PDB entry 1EV1 | X-ray diffraction, 3.55 A resolution | chains 1 and 3 of the 4 polymer chains in the assembly

# Chain 1
Name: Echovirus 1
From: Human echovirus 1
Notes: fragment: vp1, vp2, vp3, vp4
UniProt: O91734 (POLG_EC01F); residues 1-281 here correspond to UniProt positions 569-849 (UniProt number = residue number + 568)
Amino-acid sequence (281 residues; numbered 1 to 281; the number before each row is that of its first residue):
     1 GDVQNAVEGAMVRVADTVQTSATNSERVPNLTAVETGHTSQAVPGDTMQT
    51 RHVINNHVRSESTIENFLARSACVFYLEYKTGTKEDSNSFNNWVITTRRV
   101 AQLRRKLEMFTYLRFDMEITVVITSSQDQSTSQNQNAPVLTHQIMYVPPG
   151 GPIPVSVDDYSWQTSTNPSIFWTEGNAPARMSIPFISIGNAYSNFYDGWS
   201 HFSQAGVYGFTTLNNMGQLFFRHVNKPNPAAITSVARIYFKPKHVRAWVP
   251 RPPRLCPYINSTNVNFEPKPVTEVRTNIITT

# Chain 3
Name: Echovirus 1
From: Human echovirus 1
Notes: fragment: vp1, vp2, vp3, vp4
UniProt: O91734 (POLG_EC01F); residues 1-239 here correspond to UniProt positions 330-568 (UniProt number = residue number + 329)
Amino-acid sequence (239 residues; numbered 1 to 239; the number before each row is that of its first residue):
     1 GLPTMNTPGSNQFLTSDDFQSPSAMPQFDVTPEMHIPGEVRNLMEIAEVD
    51 SVMPINNDSAAKVSSMEAYRVELSTNTNAGTQVFGFQLNPGAESVMNRTL
   101 MGEILNYYAHWSGSIKITFVFCGSAMTTGKFLLSYAPPGAGAPKTRKDAM
   151 LGTHVVWDVGLQSSCVLCIPWISQTHYRFVEKDPYTNAGFVTCWYQTSVV
   201 SPASNQPKCYMMCMVSACNDFSVRMLRDTKFIEQTSFYQ

# How chain 1 and chain 3 interact
Residue-residue contacts (200; chain 1 residue first):
  Val14(1) - Asn219(3)
  Val14(1) - Asp220(3)
  Ala15(1) - Asn219(3)  hydrogen bond (backbone-backbone)
  Ala15(1) - Asp220(3)
  Asn30(1) - Val155(3)
  Asn30(1) - Ser164(3)
  Asn30(1) - Cys165(3)  hydrogen bond
  Asn30(1) - Val166(3)  hydrogen bond (backbone-backbone)
  Leu31(1) - Ser164(3)
  Leu31(1) - Cys165(3)  hydrophobic
  Thr32(1) - Gln162(3)
  Thr32(1) - Ser163(3)  hydrogen bond (backbone-backbone)
  Thr32(1) - Ser164(3)  hydrogen bond (backbone-backbone)
  Ala33(1) - Ser163(3)
  Ala33(1) - Ser164(3)
  Val34(1) - Thr118(3)
  Val34(1) - Val120(3)  hydrophobic
  Val34(1) - Ser163(3)
  Val34(1) - Ser164(3)  hydrogen bond (backbone-side chain)
  Glu35(1) - Ser163(3)  hydrogen bond
  Thr39(1) - Glu48(3)
  Thr39(1) - Val49(3)
  Thr39(1) - Asp50(3)  hydrogen bond (side chain-backbone)
  Thr39(1) - Ser216(3)
  Ser40(1) - Lys116(3)  hydrogen bond (backbone-side chain)
  Ser40(1) - Val166(3)
  Ala42(1) - Lys116(3)
  Ala42(1) - Cys218(3)
  Val43(1) - Cys168(3)
  Val43(1) - Asn219(3)
  Pro44(1) - Ser114(3)
  Pro44(1) - Cys168(3)
  Thr47(1) - Val155(3)
  Met48(1) - Thr153(3)
  Met48(1) - Cys168(3)
  Met48(1) - Pro170(3)  hydrophobic
  His57(1) - Ser112(3)  hydrogen bond
  His57(1) - His176(3)  hydrogen bond (side chain-backbone)
  His57(1) - Tyr177(3)  hydrogen bond
  His57(1) - Ser222(3)
  Arg59(1) - Asn42(3)
  Arg59(1) - Met44(3)
  Arg59(1) - Glu48(3)  salt bridge
  Arg59(1) - Cys218(3)
  Arg59(1) - Asn219(3)
  Arg59(1) - Phe221(3)  hydrogen bond (side chain-backbone)
  Glu61(1) - Tyr108(3)  hydrogen bond (backbone-side chain)
  Glu61(1) - Arg224(3)
  Glu61(1) - Met225(3)  hydrogen bond (side chain-backbone)
  Glu61(1) - Leu226(3)
  Ser62(1) - Asn42(3)  hydrogen bond
  Ser62(1) - Leu43(3)  hydrogen bond (backbone-backbone)
  Ser62(1) - Met44(3)
  Ser62(1) - Tyr108(3)
  Ser62(1) - Val223(3)
  Thr63(1) - Arg41(3)
  Thr63(1) - Asn42(3)
  Ile64(1) - Val40(3)
  Ile64(1) - Arg41(3)  hydrogen bond (backbone-backbone)
  Ile64(1) - Asn42(3)
  Ile64(1) - Leu43(3)  hydrophobic
  Asn66(1) - Leu226(3)
  Phe67(1) - Leu43(3)  hydrophobic
  Phe67(1) - Tyr107(3)  hydrophobic
  Phe67(1) - Tyr108(3)
  Arg70(1) - Thr15(3)
  Arg70(1) - Ser16(3)
  Arg70(1) - Leu226(3)
  Ser71(1) - Phe13(3)
  Ser71(1) - Thr15(3)  hydrogen bond (backbone-backbone)
  Val74(1) - Phe237(3)
  Phe75(1) - Phe237(3)  hydrophobic
  Tyr76(1) - Phe237(3)
  Arg98(1) - Tyr238(3)
  Arg99(1) - Gln234(3)  hydrogen bond (backbone-side chain)
  Arg99(1) - Phe237(3)
  Arg99(1) - Tyr238(3)  hydrogen bond (side chain-backbone)
  Val100(1) - Gln234(3)
  Val100(1) - Phe237(3)  hydrophobic
  Val100(1) - Tyr238(3)
  Ala101(1) - Ile232(3)  hydrophobic
  Ala101(1) - Gln234(3)  hydrogen bond (backbone-side chain)
  Ala101(1) - Tyr238(3)
  Gln102(1) - Asp228(3)
  Arg105(1) - Arg98(3)
  Arg105(1) - Glu103(3)  salt bridge
  Arg105(1) - Tyr107(3)  hydrogen bond
  Arg105(1) - Thr229(3)
  Arg105(1) - Phe231(3)
  Arg105(1) - Ile232(3)
  Lys106(1) - Tyr107(3)
  Met109(1) - Tyr107(3)  hydrophobic
  Phe110(1) - Val40(3)  hydrophobic
  Tyr112(1) - Ile36(3)  hydrophobic
  Arg114(1) - Val30(3)
  Arg114(1) - Thr31(3)  hydrogen bond (side chain-backbone)
  Arg114(1) - Pro32(3)
  Arg114(1) - Glu33(3)  salt bridge
  Glu118(1) - Asp17(3)
  Glu118(1) - Phe19(3)
  Glu118(1) - Ser21(3)
  Thr120(1) - Phe13(3)
  Val122(1) - Phe13(3)  hydrophobic
  Pro168(1) - Ala24(3)
  Ala177(1) - Asn11(3)
  Pro178(1) - Asn11(3)
  Pro178(1) - Phe13(3)  hydrophobic
  Arg180(1) - Phe13(3)
  Arg180(1) - Asp17(3)  salt bridge
  Arg180(1) - Phe19(3)
  Arg180(1) - Ser21(3)
  Met181(1) - Pro22(3)
  Met181(1) - Ala24(3)  hydrophobic
  Ser182(1) - Ser21(3)  hydrogen bond
  Ser182(1) - Pro22(3)  hydrogen bond (backbone-backbone)
  Ser182(1) - Ser23(3)
  Ser182(1) - Ala24(3)  hydrogen bond (backbone-backbone)
  Ile183(1) - Ala24(3)  hydrophobic
  Ile183(1) - Met25(3)  hydrophobic
  Pro184(1) - Met25(3)
  Pro184(1) - Phe28(3)  hydrophobic
  Pro184(1) - Val30(3)  hydrophobic
  Phe185(1) - Phe28(3)
  Phe185(1) - Val30(3)
  Ile186(1) - Met25(3)  hydrophobic
  Ile186(1) - Phe28(3)  hydrophobic
  Ser187(1) - Thr31(3)  hydrogen bond (backbone-side chain)
  Ile188(1) - Thr31(3)
  Gly189(1) - Thr31(3)
  Asn190(1) - Thr31(3)
  Asn190(1) - Pro32(3)  hydrogen bond (side chain-backbone)
  Asn190(1) - Met34(3)
  Ala191(1) - Ile36(3)  hydrophobic
  Tyr239(1) - Phe13(3)  hydrophobic
  Lys241(1) - Asp17(3)  salt bridge
  Lys243(1) - Ser21(3)
  Arg246(1) - Glu33(3)  salt bridge
  Arg246(1) - Glu39(3)  salt bridge
  Ala247(1) - Glu39(3)
  Ala247(1) - Val40(3)  hydrogen bond (backbone-backbone)
  Trp248(1) - His35(3)
  Trp248(1) - Ile36(3)  hydrogen bond (side chain-backbone)
  Trp248(1) - Pro37(3)
  Trp248(1) - Gly38(3)
  Trp248(1) - Glu39(3)
  Val249(1) - Pro37(3)
  Val249(1) - Gly38(3)  hydrogen bond (backbone-backbone)
  Pro250(1) - Gly38(3)
  Pro250(1) - Val40(3)  hydrophobic
  Pro250(1) - Ile46(3)  hydrophobic
  Pro253(1) - Glu103(3)
  Arg254(1) - Arg98(3)
  Leu255(1) - Arg98(3)
  Tyr258(1) - Ile232(3)  hydrophobic
  Tyr258(1) - Tyr238(3)
  Ile259(1) - Tyr238(3)
  Asn260(1) - Tyr238(3)
  Asn260(1) - Gln239(3)
  Ser261(1) - Tyr238(3)
  Ser261(1) - Gln239(3)  hydrogen bond (side chain-backbone)
  Thr262(1) - Gln239(3)  hydrogen bond (side chain-backbone)
  Pro270(1) - Val63(3)  hydrophobic
  Pro270(1) - Ser64(3)
  Val271(1) - Pro54(3)  hydrophobic
  Val271(1) - Val63(3)  hydrogen bond (backbone-backbone)
  Val271(1) - Tyr69(3)
  Thr272(1) - Pro54(3)
  Thr272(1) - Asn57(3)
  Thr272(1) - Val63(3)
  Thr272(1) - Ser94(3)  hydrogen bond (side chain-backbone)
  Glu273(1) - Asn57(3)  hydrogen bond (backbone-side chain)
  Glu273(1) - Ser94(3)
  Val274(1) - Asn57(3)
  Val274(1) - Asp58(3)
  Val274(1) - Ser59(3)
  Val274(1) - Ala60(3)
  Val274(1) - Val63(3)  hydrophobic
  Arg275(1) - Ile55(3)  hydrogen bond (side chain-backbone)
  Arg275(1) - Asn57(3)  hydrogen bond (backbone-backbone)
  Arg275(1) - Asp58(3)
  Arg275(1) - Gly85(3)  hydrogen bond (side chain-backbone)
  Arg275(1) - Phe86(3)
  Arg275(1) - Ser94(3)
  Arg275(1) - Val95(3)
  Asn277(1) - Asp58(3)
  Ile278(1) - Ile55(3)
  Ile278(1) - Asp58(3)  hydrogen bond (backbone-side chain)
  Ile278(1) - Val83(3)
  Ile278(1) - Phe84(3)
  Ile278(1) - Gly85(3)  hydrogen bond (backbone-backbone)
  Ile279(1) - Gln82(3)
  Ile279(1) - Phe84(3)  hydrophobic
  Ile279(1) - Gly85(3)
  Thr280(1) - Gly85(3)  hydrogen bond (backbone-backbone)
  Thr280(1) - Phe86(3)  hydrogen bond (backbone-backbone)
  Thr280(1) - Glu93(3)
  Thr281(1) - Gln87(3)  hydrogen bond (backbone-side chain)
  Thr281(1) - Glu93(3)
  Thr281(1) - Ala142(3)
  Thr281(1) - Phe190(3)
Also at the interface, not in a pair above, chain 1 (93 interface residues in all): Pro29, His38, Gln41, Asn55, Arg104, Pro252, Cys256, Pro257, Lys269
Also at the interface, not in a pair above, chain 3 (98 interface residues in all): Asp18, Asn56, Ala68, Val71, Leu100, Ile104, Trp157, Met214, Glu233

# Overview
93 residues of chain 1 and 98 residues of chain 3 are in contact; the contacts include 45 hydrogen bonds and 7
salt bridges. Polar contacts include Arg59(1)-Glu48(3), Arg105(1)-Glu103(3) and Arg114(1)-Glu33(3).
Chain 1 is Echovirus 1 and chain 3 is Echovirus 1, both from Human echovirus 1; the structure, ECHOVIRUS 1,
was determined by X-ray diffraction.
